Entry 6ODM (electron microscopy, 4.30 A resolution (low resolution: residue-level contacts below are approximate; hydrogen-bond / salt-bridge calls are withheld)); this record covers chains C and G of the 19 polymer chains in the assembly.

Chain C:
Protein: Capsid vertex component 1
Organism: Human herpesvirus 1 strain KOS
UniProtKB: F8REV0 (F8REV0_HHV1); residues 1-703 here = UniProt positions 1-703
Chain sequence (703 residues; each row starts with the number of its first residue):
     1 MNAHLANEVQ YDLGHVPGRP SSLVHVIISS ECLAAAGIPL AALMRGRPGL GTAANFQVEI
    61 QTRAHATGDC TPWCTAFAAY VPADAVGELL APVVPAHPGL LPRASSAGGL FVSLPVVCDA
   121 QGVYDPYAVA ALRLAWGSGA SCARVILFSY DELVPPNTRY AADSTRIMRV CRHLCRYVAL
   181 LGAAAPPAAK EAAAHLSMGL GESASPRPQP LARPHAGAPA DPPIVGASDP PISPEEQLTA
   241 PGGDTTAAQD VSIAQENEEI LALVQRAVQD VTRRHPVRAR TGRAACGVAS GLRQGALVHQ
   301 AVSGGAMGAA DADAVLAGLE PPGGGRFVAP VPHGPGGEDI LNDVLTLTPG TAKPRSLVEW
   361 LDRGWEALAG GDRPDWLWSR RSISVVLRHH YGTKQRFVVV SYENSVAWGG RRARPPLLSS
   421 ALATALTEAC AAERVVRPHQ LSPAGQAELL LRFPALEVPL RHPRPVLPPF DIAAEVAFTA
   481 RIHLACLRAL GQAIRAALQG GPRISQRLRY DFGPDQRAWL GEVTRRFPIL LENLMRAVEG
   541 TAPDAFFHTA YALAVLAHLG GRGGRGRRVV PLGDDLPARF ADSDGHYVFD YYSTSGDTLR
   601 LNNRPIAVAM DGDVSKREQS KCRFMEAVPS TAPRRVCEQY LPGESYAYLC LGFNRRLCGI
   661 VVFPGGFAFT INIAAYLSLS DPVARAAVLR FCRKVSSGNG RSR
Unresolved in the structure: 46-53, 202-229, 267-355, 563-568, 697-703

Chain G:
Protein: Capsid vertex component 2
Organism: Human herpesvirus 1 strain KOS
UniProtKB: D3YPI2 (D3YPI2_HHV1); numbering as in UniProt (aligned over 1-580)
Chain sequence (580 residues; row label = number of the first residue in the row):
     1 MDPYCPFDAL DVWEHRRFIV ADSRNFITPE FPRDFWMSPV FNLPRETAAE QVVVLQAQRT
    61 AAAAALENAA MQAAELPVDI ERRLRPIERN VHEIAGALEA LETAAAAAEE ADAARGDEPA
   121 GGGDGGAPPG LAVAEMEVQI VRNDPPLRYD TNLPVDLLHM VYAGRGATGS SGVVFGTWYR
   181 TIQDRTITDF PLTTRSADFR DGRMSKTFMT ALVLSLQSCG RLYVGQRHYS AFECAVLCLY
   241 LLYRNTHGAA DDSDRAPVTF GDLLGRLPRY LACLAAVIGT EGGRPQYRYR DDKLPKTQFA
   301 AGGGRYEHGA LASHIVIATL MHHGVLPAAP GDVPRDASTH VNPDGVAHHD DINRAAAAFL
   361 SRGHNLFLWE DQTLLRATAN TITALGVIQR LLANGNVYAD RLNNRLQLGM LIPGAVPSEA
   421 IARGASGSDS GAIKSGDNNL EALCANYVLP LYRADPAVEL TQLFPGLAAL CLDAQAGRPV
   481 GSTRRVVDMS SGARQAALVR LTALELINRT RTNPTPVGEV IHAHDALAIQ YEQGLGLLAQ
   541 QARIGLGSNT KRFSAFNVSS DYDMLYFLCL GFIPQYLSAV
Unresolved in the structure: 93-580

Interface between chain C and chain G:
Contacting residue pairs - 49 pairs, chain C then chain G:
  R509(C) with S23(G)
  Y510(C) with R24(G)
  D511(C) with S23(G); R24(G); N25(G); F26(G)
  Q516(C) with F26(G); T28(G)
  R517(C) with C5(G); D8(G)
  A518(C) with R33(G)
  W519(C) with T28(G); P29(G); F31(G); R33(G); W36(G)
  L520(C) with P3(G)
  G521(C) with M1(G)
  E522(C) with W36(G)
  T524(C) with M1(G)
  R526(C) with W36(G); M37(G); S38(G); P39(G)
  I529(C) with P39(G)
  L530(C) with P39(G)
  N533(C) with P39(G); F41(G)
  R536(C) with F41(G)
  T594(C) with P39(G)
  S595(C) with W36(G)
  G596(C) with P39(G); V40(G)
  D597(C) with V40(G)
  C622(C) with R24(G)
  L641(C) with R24(G)
  G643(C) with F26(G)
  E644(C) with R24(G); N25(G); F26(G); I27(G)
  S645(C) with F26(G); I27(G)
  Y646(C) with I27(G); T28(G); P29(G)
  P664(C) with F26(G)
  G665(C) with F26(G)
  F667(C) with P3(G)
Also at the interface, not in a pair above, chain C (33 interface residues in all): F512, A537, T598, Y640
Also at the interface, not in a pair above, chain G (22 interface residues in all): D2, F7, P32

Summary:
33 residues of chain C and 22 residues of chain G are in contact.
Chain C is Capsid vertex component 1 and chain G is Capsid vertex component 2, both from Human herpesvirus 1
strain KOS; the structure, Herpes simplex virus type 1 (HSV-1) portal vertex-adjacent capsid/CATC, asymmetric
unit, was determined by electron microscopy together with 6OD7 from the same study.
